Entry 2E9X (X-ray diffraction, 2.30 A resolution); this record covers chains B and C of the 4 polymer chains in the assembly.

# Chain B
Molecule: DNA replication complex GINS protein PSF2
Organism: Homo sapiens
UniProtKB: Q9Y248 (PSF2_HUMAN); numbering as in UniProt (aligned over 1-185)
Amino-acid sequence (185 residues; row label = number of the first residue in the row):
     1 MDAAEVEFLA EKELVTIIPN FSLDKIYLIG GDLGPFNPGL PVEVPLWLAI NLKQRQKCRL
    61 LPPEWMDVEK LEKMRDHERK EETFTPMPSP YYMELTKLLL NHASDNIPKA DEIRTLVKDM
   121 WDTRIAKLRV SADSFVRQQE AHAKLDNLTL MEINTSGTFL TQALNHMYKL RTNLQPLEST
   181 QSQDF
Unresolved in the structure: 176-185
UniProt features mapped onto this chain:
  - modified residue: Met1 (N-acetylmethionine), Thr180 (Phosphothreonine), Ser182 (Phosphoserine)
  - cross-link: Lys109 (Glycyl lysine isopeptide (Lys-Gly) (interchain with G-Cter in SUMO2))

# Chain C
Molecule: GINS complex subunit 3
Organism: Homo sapiens
UniProtKB: Q9BRX5 (Q9BRX5_HUMAN); residues 1001-1216 here correspond to UniProt positions 1-216 (UniProt number = residue number - 1000)
Amino-acid sequence (219 residues; numbered 998 to 1216; the number before each row is that of its first residue):
   998 GPHMSEAYFR VESGALGPEE NFLSLDDILM SHEKLPVRTE TAMPRLGAFF LERSAGAETD
  1058 NAVPQGSKLE LPLWLAKGLF DNKRRILSVE LPKIYQEGWR TVFSADPNVV DLHKMGPHFY
  1118 GFGSQLLHFD SPENADISQS LLQTFIGRFR RIMDSSQNAY NEDTSALVAR LDEMERGLFQ
  1178 TGQKGLNDFQ CWEKGQASQI TASNLVQNYK KRKFTDMED
Unresolved in the structure: 1048-1056, 1193-1216
Construct notes: cloning artifact (998-1000)
UniProt features mapped onto this chain:
  - region: Met1001 to Glu1016 (Not essential for folding and stability of GINS complex, but may regulate accessibility to the central complex pore)

# Interface between chain B and chain C
Residue-residue contacts - 62 pairs, chain B then chain C:
  Asp2(B) with Asp1185(C)
  Ala3(B) with Asp1185(C), hydrogen bond (backbone-side chain); Trp1189(C), hydrophobic
  Glu7(B) with Trp1189(C), hydrogen bond
  Met93(B) with Phe1186(C), hydrophobic; Trp1189(C)
  Glu94(B) with Trp1189(C)
  Lys97(B) with Trp1189(C); Glu1190(C)
  Asn101(B) with Lys1191(C); Gly1192(C)
  Trp121(B) with Phe1186(C), hydrophobic
  Ile125(B) with Gln1154(C)
  Arg129(B) with Met1150(C); Asp1151(C); Gln1154(C), hydrogen bond; Ala1156(C)
  Val130(B) with Arg1147(C)
  Asp133(B) with Phe1146(C); Arg1147(C), salt bridge
  Val136(B) with Ile1143(C); Phe1146(C), hydrophobic
  Arg137(B) with Ile1143(C)
  Gln139(B) with Leu1139(C); Gln1140(C); Ile1143(C)
  Met151(B) with Phe1186(C), hydrophobic; Trp1189(C), hydrophobic
  Thr155(B) with Gly1182(C); Phe1186(C)
  Ser156(B) with Gln1154(C), hydrogen bond
  Thr158(B) with Thr1178(C)
  Phe159(B) with Phe1146(C), hydrophobic; Met1150(C), hydrophobic; Ser1153(C); Leu1175(C); Thr1178(C); Gly1179(C)
  Leu160(B) with Met1150(C), hydrophobic
  Gln162(B) with Leu1175(C); Thr1178(C), hydrogen bond
  Ala163(B) with Phe1142(C); Phe1146(C), hydrophobic; Leu1175(C)
  His166(B) with Leu1013(C); Met1171(C)
  Met167(B) with Leu1139(C); Phe1142(C), hydrophobic; Ile1143(C), hydrophobic
  Lys169(B) with Leu1013(C)
  Leu170(B) with Leu1013(C), hydrophobic; Ser1135(C); Leu1139(C), hydrophobic; Phe1142(C), hydrophobic
  Asn173(B) with Leu1013(C); Ser1121(C); Leu1124(C); Ser1135(C), hydrogen bond
  Leu174(B) with Leu1124(C), hydrophobic; Asn1131(C); Ala1132(C), hydrophobic; Ser1135(C)
Also at the interface, not in a pair above, chain B (32 interface residues in all): Ala4, Ala132, Arg171
Also at the interface, not in a pair above, chain C (35 interface residues in all): Gly1014, Tyr1117, Gln1136, Leu1138, Ile1149, Gly1174, Leu1183

# Summary
Chain B and chain C form an interface of 32 and 35 residues respectively, with 6 hydrogen bonds and 1 salt
bridge. Among the polar pairs are Asp133(B)-Arg1147(C), Ala3(B)-Asp1185(C) and Glu7(B)-Trp1189(C).
Here chain B is DNA replication complex GINS protein PSF2 and chain C is GINS complex subunit 3, both from
Homo sapiens. Entry 2E9X (The crystal structure of human GINS core complex) was determined by X-ray
diffraction.
